4CP9 - chains A and C of the 4 polymer chains in the assembly; structure by X-ray diffraction, 1.65 A resolution.

# Chain A
Protein: Pa-I galactophilic lectin
From: Pseudomonas aeruginosa
UniProt: Q05097 (PA1L_PSEAE); residues 1-121 here correspond to UniProt positions 2-122 (UniProt number = residue number + 1)
Amino-acid sequence (121 residues; numbered 1 to 121; the number before each row is that of its first residue):
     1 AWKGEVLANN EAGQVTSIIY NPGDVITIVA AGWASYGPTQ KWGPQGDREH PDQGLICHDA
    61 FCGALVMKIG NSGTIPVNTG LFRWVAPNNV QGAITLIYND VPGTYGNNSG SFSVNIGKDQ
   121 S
Modified residues: Trp33 (2-hydroxy-tryptophan; TRO); Cys57 (cysteinesulfonic acid; OCS)
Bound ions: Ca2+: Tyr36, Asp100, Thr104, Asn107, Asn108 (together with beta-D-galactopyranose)
Ligand contacts: CN8 / beta-D-galactopyranose: Tyr36, Pro38, Glu49, His50, Pro51, Gln53, Cys62, Asp100, Val101, Thr104, Asn107, Asn108

# Chain C
Protein: Pa-I galactophilic lectin
From: Pseudomonas aeruginosa
UniProt: Q05097 (PA1L_PSEAE); residues 1-121 here correspond to UniProt positions 2-122 (UniProt number = residue number + 1)
Amino-acid sequence (121 residues; numbered 1 to 121; the number before each row is that of its first residue):
     1 AWKGEVLANN EAGQVTSIIY NPGDVITIVA AGWASYGPTQ KWGPQGDREH PDQGLICHDA
    61 FCGALVMKIG NSGTIPVNTG LFRWVAPNNV QGAITLIYND VPGTYGNNSG SFSVNIGKDQ
   121 S
Modified residues: Cys57 (cysteinesulfonic acid; OCS)
Bound ions: Ca2+: Tyr36, Asp100, Thr104, Asn107, Asn108 (together with beta-D-galactopyranose)
Ligand contacts: CN8 / beta-D-galactopyranose: Tyr36, Gly37, Pro38, His50, Pro51, Gln53, Cys62, Asp100, Val101, Thr104, Tyr105, Asn107, Asn108

# Interface between chain A and chain C
Pairs across the interface - 7 pairs, chain A then chain C:
  Arg83(A) - Gln120(C)
  Arg83(A) - Ser121(C)  hydrogen bond (side chain-backbone)
  Asp119(A) - Gln120(C)
  Gln120(A) - Arg83(C)
  Gln120(A) - Asp119(C)
  Gln120(A) - Gln120(C)  hydrogen bond (backbone-side chain)
  Ser121(A) - Arg83(C)  hydrogen bond (backbone-side chain)

# In short
Chain A and chain C each contribute 4 residues to their interface, with 3 hydrogen bonds. Polar pairs include
Arg83(A)-Ser121(C), Gln120(A)-Gln120(C) and Ser121(A)-Arg83(C). Bound to chain A: CN8 /
beta-D-galactopyranose. Ligands of chain C: CN8 / beta-D-galactopyranose.
Chain A is Pa-I galactophilic lectin and chain C is Pa-I galactophilic lectin, both from Pseudomonas
aeruginosa; the structure, Crystal structure OF lecA lectin complexed with a divalent galactoside at 1.65
angstrom, was determined by X-ray diffraction together with 4CPB from the same study.
